Entry 9CXB (electron microscopy, 3.33 A resolution); this record covers chains B and I of the 7 polymer chains in the assembly.

Chain B:
Name: Gamma-aminobutyric acid receptor subunit alpha-1
Organism: Homo sapiens
UniProt: P14867 (GBRA1_HUMAN); residues 1-429 here correspond to UniProt positions 28-456 (UniProt number = residue number + 27)
Sequence (429 residues; numbered 1 to 429; the number before each row is that of its first residue):
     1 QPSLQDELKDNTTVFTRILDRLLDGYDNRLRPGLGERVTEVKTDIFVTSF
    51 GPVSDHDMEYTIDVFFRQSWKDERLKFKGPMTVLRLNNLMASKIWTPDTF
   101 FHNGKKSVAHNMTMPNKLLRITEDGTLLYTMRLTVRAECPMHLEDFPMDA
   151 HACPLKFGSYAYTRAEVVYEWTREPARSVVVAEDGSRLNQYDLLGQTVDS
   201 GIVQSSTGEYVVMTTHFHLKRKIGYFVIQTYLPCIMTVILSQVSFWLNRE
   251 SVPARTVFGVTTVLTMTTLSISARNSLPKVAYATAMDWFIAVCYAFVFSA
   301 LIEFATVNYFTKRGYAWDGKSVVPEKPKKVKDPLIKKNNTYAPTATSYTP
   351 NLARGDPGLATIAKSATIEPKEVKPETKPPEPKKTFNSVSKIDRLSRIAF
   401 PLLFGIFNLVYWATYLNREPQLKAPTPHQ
Disordered / not traced: 1-9, 313-387, 418-429
Disulfide bonds: Cys139-Cys153
Glycans and other covalent adducts: glycan linked to Asn111
Ligand contacts: gamma-amino-butanoic acid (ABU): Phe65, Arg67, Leu118, Thr130
UniProt features mapped onto this chain:
  - binding site (4-aminobutanoate): Arg67, Thr130
  - binding site (3alpha-hydroxy-5alpha-pregnan-11,20-dione): Trp246
  - glycosylation (N-linked (GlcNAc...) asparagine): Asn11, Asn111

Chain I:
Name: Kappa Fab_1F4 Light Chain
Organism: Homo sapiens
Sequence (213 residues; row label = number of the first residue in the row):
     1 NIVMTQSPKSMSMSVGERVTLSCKASEYVGTYVSWYQQKPEQSPKLLIYG
    51 ASNRYTGVPDRFTGSGSATDFTLTIGSVQAEDLADYHCGQSYSYPTFGAG
   101 TKLELKRADAAPTVSIFPPSSEQLTSGGASVVCFLNNFYPKDINVKWKID
   151 GSERQNGVLNSWTDQDSKDSTYSMSSTLTLTKDEYERHNSYTCEATHKTS
   201 TSPIVKSFNRNEC
Disordered / not traced: 106-213
Disulfide bonds: Cys23-Cys88

Chain B / chain I interface:
Residue-residue contacts - 17 pairs, chain B then chain I:
  Trp171(B) - Tyr32(I)  hydrogen bond
  Glu174(B) - Ser93(I)
  Glu174(B) - Tyr94(I)
  Pro175(B) - Tyr32(I)  hydrophobic
  Pro175(B) - Ser91(I)
  Pro175(B) - Tyr92(I)
  Ala176(B) - Tyr92(I)  hydrogen bond (backbone-backbone)
  Arg177(B) - Tyr94(I)  hydrogen bond
  Gln196(B) - Tyr92(I)
  Thr197(B) - Tyr28(I)
  Val198(B) - Tyr28(I)  hydrogen bond (backbone-side chain)
  Val198(B) - Tyr92(I)  hydrophobic
  Asp199(B) - Tyr28(I)  hydrogen bond
  Asp199(B) - Gly30(I)
  Asp199(B) - Thr31(I)  hydrogen bond
  Ser200(B) - Thr31(I)  hydrogen bond (backbone-side chain)
  Ser200(B) - Tyr32(I)
Interface residues without a listed pair, chain B (12 interface residues in all): Arg164, Glu170
Interface residues without a listed pair, chain I (9 interface residues in all): Asn53

Summary:
12 residues of chain B and 9 residues of chain I are in contact, with 7 hydrogen bonds. Polar contacts include
Trp171(B)-Tyr32(I), Arg177(B)-Tyr94(I) and Val198(B)-Tyr28(I). Ligands of chain B: gamma-amino-butanoic acid.
Chain B is Gamma-aminobutyric acid receptor subunit alpha-1 and chain I is Kappa Fab_1F4 Light Chain, both
from Homo sapiens; the structure, Native human GABAA receptor of beta2-alpha1-beta1-alpha2-gamma2 assembly,
was determined by electron microscopy together with 9CRS, 9CRV, 9CSB, 9CT0, 9CTJ, 9CTP and 6 further entries
from the same study.
